Entry 8YJB (electron microscopy, 4.10 A resolution (low resolution: residue-level contacts below are approximate; hydrogen-bond / salt-bridge calls are withheld)); this record covers chains D and G of the 12 polymer chains in the assembly.

Chain D:
Molecule: Integrator complex subunit 4
Source organism: Homo sapiens
UniProt: Q96HW7 (INT4_HUMAN); numbering as in UniProt (aligned over 1-963)
Sequence (963 residues; each row starts with the number of its first residue):
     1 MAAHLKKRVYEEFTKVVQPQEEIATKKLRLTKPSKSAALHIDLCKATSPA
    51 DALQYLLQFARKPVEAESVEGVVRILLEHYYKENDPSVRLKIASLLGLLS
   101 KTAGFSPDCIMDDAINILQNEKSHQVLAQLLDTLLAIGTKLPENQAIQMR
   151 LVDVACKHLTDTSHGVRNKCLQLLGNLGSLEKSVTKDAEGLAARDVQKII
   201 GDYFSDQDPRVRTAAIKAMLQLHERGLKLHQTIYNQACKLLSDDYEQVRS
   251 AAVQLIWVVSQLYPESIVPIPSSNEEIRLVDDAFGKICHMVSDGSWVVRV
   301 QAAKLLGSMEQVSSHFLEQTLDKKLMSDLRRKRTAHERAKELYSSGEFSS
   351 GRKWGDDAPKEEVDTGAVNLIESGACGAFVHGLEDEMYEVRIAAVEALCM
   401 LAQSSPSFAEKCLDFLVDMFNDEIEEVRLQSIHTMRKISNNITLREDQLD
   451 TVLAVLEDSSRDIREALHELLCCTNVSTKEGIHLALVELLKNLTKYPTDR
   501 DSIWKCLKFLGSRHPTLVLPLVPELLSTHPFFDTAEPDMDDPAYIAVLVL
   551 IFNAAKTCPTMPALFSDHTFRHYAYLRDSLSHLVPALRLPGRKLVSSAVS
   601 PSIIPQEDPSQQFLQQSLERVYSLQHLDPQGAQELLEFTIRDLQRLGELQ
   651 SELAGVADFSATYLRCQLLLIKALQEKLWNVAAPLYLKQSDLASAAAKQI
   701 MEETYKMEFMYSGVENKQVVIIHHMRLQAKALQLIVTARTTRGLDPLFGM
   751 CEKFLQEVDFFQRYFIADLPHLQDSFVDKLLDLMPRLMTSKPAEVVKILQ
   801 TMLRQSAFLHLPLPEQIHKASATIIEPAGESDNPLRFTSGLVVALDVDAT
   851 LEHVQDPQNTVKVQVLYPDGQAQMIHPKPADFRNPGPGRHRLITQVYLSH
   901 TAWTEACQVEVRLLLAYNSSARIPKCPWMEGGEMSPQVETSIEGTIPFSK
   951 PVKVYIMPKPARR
Not modelled in the structure: 1-32, 183-195, 268-277, 324-376, 594-607, 919-942
Swiss-Prot annotation at these positions:
  - modified residue: Lys26 (N6-acetyllysine)
  - cross-link: Lys791 (Glycyl lysine isopeptide (Lys-Gly) (interchain with G-Cter in SUMO1))

Chain G:
Molecule: Integrator complex subunit 7
Source organism: Homo sapiens
UniProt: Q9NVH2 (INT7_HUMAN); residue numbers follow UniProt; this construct covers 1-962
Sequence (962 residues; numbered 1 to 962; the number before each row is that of its first residue):
     1 MASNSTKSFLADAGYGEQELDANSALMELDKGLRSGKLGEQCEAVVRFPR
    51 LFQKYPFPILINSAFLKLADVFRVGNNFLRLCVLKVTQQSEKHLEKILNV
   101 DEFVKRIFSVIHSNDPVARAITLRMLGSLASIIPERKNAHHSIRQSLDSH
   151 DNVEVEAAVFAAANFSAQSKDFAVGICNKISEMIQGLATPVDLKLKLIPI
   201 LQHMHHDAILASSARQLLQQLVTSYPSTKMVIVSLHTFTLLAASSLVDTP
   251 KQIQLLLQYLKNDPRKAVKRLAIQDLKLLANKTPHTWSRENIQALCECAL
   301 QTPYDSLKLGMLSVLSTLSGTIAIKHYFSIVPGNVSSSPRSSDLVKLAQE
   351 CCYHNNRGIAAHGVRVLTNITVSCQEKDLLALEQDAVFGLESLLVLCSQD
   401 DSPGAQATLKIALNCMVKLAKGRPHLSQSVVETLLTQLHSAQDAARILMC
   451 HCLAAIAMQLPVLGDGMLGDLMELYKVIGRSATDKQQELLVSLATVIFVA
   501 SQKALSVESKAVIKQQLESVSNGWTVYRIARQASRMGNHDMAKELYQSLL
   551 TQVASEHFYFWLNSLKEFSHAEQCLTGLQEENYSSALSCIAESLKFYHKG
   601 IASLTAASTPLNPLSFQCEFVKLRIDLLQAFSQLICTCNSLKTSPPPAIA
   651 TTIAMTLGNDLQRCGRISNQMKQSMEEFRSLASRYGDLYQASFDADSATL
   701 RNVELQQQSCLLISHAIEALILDPESASFQEYGSTGTAHADSEYERRMMS
   751 VYNHVLEEVESLNRKYTPVSYMHTACLCNAIIALLKVPLSFQRYFFQKLQ
   801 STSIKLALSPSPRNPAEPIAVQNNQQLALKVEGVVQHGSKPGLFRKIQSV
   851 CLNVSSTLQSKSGQDYKIPIDNMTNEMEQRVEPHNDYFSTQFLLNFAILG
   901 THNITVESSVKDANGIVWKTGPRTTIFVKSLEDPYSQQIRLQQQQAQQPL
   951 QQQQQRNAYTRF
Not modelled in the structure: 1-20, 332-336, 653-661, 862-869, 944-962
Swiss-Prot annotation at these positions:
  - modified residue (Phosphoserine): Ser338, Ser809

Chain D / chain G interface:
Pairs across the interface - 73 pairs, chain D then chain G:
  Glu536(D) with His141(G)
  Asp540(D) with Lys137(G); Asn138(G)
  Arg571(D) with His141(G); Gln145(G)
  Tyr575(D) with Lys137(G); His140(G); His141(G)
  Asp578(D) with Arg144(G)
  Ser610(D) with Val247(G)
  Phe613(D) with Leu246(G); Val247(G)
  Arg620(D) with His285(G); Thr286(G); His326(G)
  Gly631(D) with Ile322(G)
  Glu634(D) with Ile322(G)
  Leu635(D) with Ile322(G)
  Phe638(D) with Lys282(G); Pro284(G); His285(G)
  Asp642(D) with Leu246(G)
  Arg645(D) with Ser244(G)
  Leu649(D) with His205(G); His206(G); Ser245(G)
  Gln650(D) with Ala208(G)
  Lys677(D) with His739(G)
  Asn680(D) with Ser734(G); Thr737(G)
  Val681(D) with Gln708(G); Ser734(G); Met749(G)
  Ala682(D) with Ser734(G); Leu756(G)
  Pro684(D) with Leu711(G); His715(G)
  Leu685(D) with Gln708(G); Leu712(G); Tyr752(G)
  Leu687(D) with Glu704(G); Gln707(G); Gln708(G)
  Gln689(D) with Tyr689(G); Gln690(G); Ile916(G)
  Ser690(D) with Glu704(G)
  Leu692(D) with Asn914(G); Ile916(G)
  Arg739(D) with Gly733(G)
  Arg742(D) with Phe729(G)
  Leu744(D) with Ser728(G)
  Lys791(D) with Ser728(G)
  Pro868(D) with Gln891(G); Leu893(G)
  Asp869(D) with Met877(G)
  His900(D) with Gln826(G)
  Thr901(D) with Asn824(G); Gln825(G); Gln826(G)
  Ala902(D) with Asn824(G); Gln825(G); Gln826(G)
  Trp903(D) with Gln825(G); Gln826(G)
  Thr904(D) with Gln825(G); Gln826(G); Ala828(G)
  Glu905(D) with Ala828(G); Gln891(G)
  Cys907(D) with Ala828(G); Gln891(G); Leu893(G)
Other interface residues (no listed pair), chain D (48 interface residues in all): Met539, Pro609, Leu624, Leu627, Arg641, Trp679, Tyr686, Lys688, Gln908
Other interface residues (no listed pair), chain G (57 interface residues in all): Asp171, Gly175, Asp207, Thr321, Lys325, Ser726, Tyr732, Gly736, Ala738, Leu827, Phe892, Gly915

In short:
48 residues of chain D and 57 residues of chain G are in contact.
Here chain D is Integrator complex subunit 4 and chain G is Integrator complex subunit 7, both from Homo
sapiens. Entry 8YJB (Cryo-EM structure of the human DSS1-INTAC complex) was determined by electron microscopy.
